4GHC - chains A and C of the 4 polymer chains in the assembly; structure by X-ray diffraction, 1.55 A resolution.

# Chain A (and C)
Name: Homoprotocatechuate 2,3-dioxygenase
From: Brevibacterium fuscum
Notes: EC 1.13.11.15; chain C of this document is another copy of the same molecule, construct and numbering; everything in this record applies to it too
UniProtKB: Q45135 (Q45135_9MICO); residues 1-365 here = UniProt positions 1-365
Amino-acid sequence (365 residues; numbered 1 to 365; the number before each row is that of its first residue):
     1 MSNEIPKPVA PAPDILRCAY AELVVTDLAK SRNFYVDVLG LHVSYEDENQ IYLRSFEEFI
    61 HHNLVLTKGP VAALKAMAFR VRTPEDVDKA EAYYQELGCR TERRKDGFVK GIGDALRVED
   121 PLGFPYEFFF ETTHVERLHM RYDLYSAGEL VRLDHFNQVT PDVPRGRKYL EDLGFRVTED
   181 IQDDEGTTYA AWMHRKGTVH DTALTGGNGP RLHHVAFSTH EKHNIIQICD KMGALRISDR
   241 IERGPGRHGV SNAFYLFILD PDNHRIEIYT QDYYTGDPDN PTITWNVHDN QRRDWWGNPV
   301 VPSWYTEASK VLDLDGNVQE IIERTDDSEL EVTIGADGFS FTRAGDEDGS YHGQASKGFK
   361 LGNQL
Unresolved in the structure: 1-2, 363-365 (chain C: 1, 363-365)
Construct notes: engineered mutation Phe257 (Tyr in Q45135)
Ion coordination: Fe2+: His155, His214, Glu267
From the paper describing this entry:
  - Fe2+ coordination: His155, His214, Glu267
  - contacts within the chain: Asp154-His155 (hydrogen bond), His213-His214 (hydrogen bond), His248-Glu267 (hydrogen bond)
  - catalytic residues: His200 (citing earlier work)

# How chain A and chain C interact
Pairs across the interface (87):
  Lys222(A) with Ile226(C)
  Ile226(A) with Lys222(C); Phe254(C), hydrophobic; Trp296(C), hydrophobic
  Cys229(A) with Trp296(C)
  Asp230(A) with Arg247(C), salt bridge; Trp295(C), hydrogen bond (backbone-side chain); Trp296(C), hydrogen bond
  Gly233(A) with Gln291(C), hydrogen bond (backbone-side chain); Trp295(C)
  Ala234(A) with Trp295(C)
  Arg236(A) with Trp285(C); Asp289(C), salt bridge; Gln291(C); Thr342(C), hydrogen bond (side chain-backbone); Arg343(C), hydrogen bond (backbone-side chain)
  Ile237(A) with Arg343(C)
  Ser238(A) with Gln291(C), hydrogen bond; Trp295(C); Trp296(C); Thr342(C); Lys357(C), hydrogen bond (backbone-side chain)
  Asp239(A) with Thr342(C); Arg343(C), salt bridge; Gly349(C); Tyr351(C)
  Ile241(A) with Trp296(C), hydrophobic; Lys357(C), hydrogen bond (backbone-side chain)
  Gly244(A) with Asn298(C), hydrogen bond (backbone-side chain)
  Pro245(A) with Trp296(C)
  Arg247(A) with Asp230(C), salt bridge
  Phe254(A) with Ile226(C), hydrophobic
  Trp285(A) with Arg236(C)
  Asp289(A) with Arg236(C), salt bridge
  Gln291(A) with Gly233(C), hydrogen bond (side chain-backbone); Arg236(C); Ser238(C), hydrogen bond
  Trp295(A) with Asp230(C), hydrogen bond (side chain-backbone); Gly233(C); Ala234(C); Ser238(C)
  Trp296(A) with Ile226(C), hydrophobic; Cys229(C); Asp230(C), hydrogen bond; Ser238(C); Ile241(C), hydrophobic; Pro245(C)
  Asn298(A) with Gly244(C), hydrogen bond (side chain-backbone)
  Pro299(A) with Phe359(C), hydrophobic
  Val300(A) with Phe359(C)
  Val301(A) with Lys357(C); Phe359(C), hydrophobic
  Pro302(A) with Lys357(C); Gly358(C); Phe359(C)
  Thr342(A) with Arg236(C), hydrogen bond (backbone-side chain); Ser238(C); Asp239(C)
  Arg343(A) with Arg236(C), hydrogen bond (side chain-backbone); Ile237(C); Asp239(C), salt bridge
  Gly349(A) with Asp239(C)
  Gln354(A) with Gly362(C)
  Lys357(A) with Ser238(C), hydrogen bond (side chain-backbone); Ile241(C), hydrogen bond (side chain-backbone); Glu242(C); Val301(C); Pro302(C)
  Gly358(A) with Pro302(C); Leu361(C); Gly362(C), hydrogen bond (backbone-backbone)
  Phe359(A) with Pro299(C), hydrophobic; Val300(C); Val301(C), hydrophobic; Pro302(C); Phe359(C), hydrophobic; Lys360(C); Gly362(C)
  Lys360(A) with Phe359(C); Lys360(C), hydrogen bond (backbone-backbone); Leu361(C); Gly362(C)
  Leu361(A) with Gly358(C); Lys360(C)
  Gly362(A) with Gln354(C); Gly358(C), hydrogen bond (backbone-backbone); Lys360(C)
Other interface residues (no listed pair), chain A (40 interface residues in all): Glu242, Gly297, Asp348, Tyr351, Ala355
Other interface residues (no listed pair), chain C (40 interface residues in all): Gly297, Asp348, Ala355

# In short
Chain A and chain C each contribute 40 residues to their interface, with 21 hydrogen bonds and 6 salt bridges.
Polar contacts include Asp230(A)-Arg247(C), Arg236(A)-Asp289(C) and Asp239(A)-Arg343(C). His155(A), His214(A)
and Glu267(A) form the Fe2+ site. The paper reports the catalytic residue His200(A); Fe2+ coordination by
His155(A), His214(A) and Glu267(A).
Chain A and chain C are both Homoprotocatechuate 2,3-dioxygenase (Brevibacterium fuscum); the structure,
Structure of Y257F variant of Homoprotocatechuate 2,3-Dioxygenase from B.fuscum at 1.55 Ang resolution, was
determined by X-ray diffraction (same publication as 4GHD, 4GHE, 4GHF, 4GHG and 4GHH).
